PDB entry 6F26 | X-ray diffraction, 1.83 A resolution | chain A

== Chain A ==
Molecule: Casein kinase I isoform delta
Source organism: Homo sapiens
Notes: EC 2.7.11.1, 2.7.11.26
UniProt: P48730 (KC1D_HUMAN); numbering as in UniProt (aligned over 1-294)
Amino-acid sequence (314 residues; numbered -19 to 294; the number before each row is that of its first residue; numbers below 1 keep their minus sign (Met-19 is residue -19)):
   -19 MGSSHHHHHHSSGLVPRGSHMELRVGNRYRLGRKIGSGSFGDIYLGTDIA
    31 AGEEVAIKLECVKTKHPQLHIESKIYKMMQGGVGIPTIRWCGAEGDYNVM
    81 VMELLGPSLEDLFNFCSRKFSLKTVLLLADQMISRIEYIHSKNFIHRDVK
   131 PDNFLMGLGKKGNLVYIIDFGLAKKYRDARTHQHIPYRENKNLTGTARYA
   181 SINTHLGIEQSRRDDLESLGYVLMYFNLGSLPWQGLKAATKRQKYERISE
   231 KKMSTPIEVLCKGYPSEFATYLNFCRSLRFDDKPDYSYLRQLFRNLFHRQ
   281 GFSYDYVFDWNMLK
Disordered / not traced: -19 to 2, 17-21, 43-48, 294
Sequence notes: initiating methionine (-19); expression tag (-18 to 0)
Small-molecule neighbours: 31b (C9Z; (9S,10S,11R)-N-[4-[3-(4-fluorophenyl)-5-propan-2-yl-1,2-oxazol-4-yl]pyridin-2-yl]-4-(4-methoxyphenyl)-10,11-bis(oxidanyl)-1,7-diazatricyclo[7.3.0.03,7]dodeca-3,5-diene-6-carboxamide): Ile15, Gly16, Ile23, Ala36, Ile37, Lys38, Ile68, Met80, Val81, Met82, Glu83, Leu84, Leu85, Gly86, Pro87, Asp91, Asp132, Leu135, Leu138, Ile148
UniProt features mapped onto this chain:
  - active site: Asp128 (Proton acceptor)
  - binding site (ATP): Ile15 to Ile23, Lys38
  - natural variant: Thr44 (T44A: In FASPS2), His46 (H46R: In FASPS2), Ser97 (S97C: In breast cancer samples)
  - mutagenesis: Lys38 (K38M: Impaired kinase activity and abnormal subcellular localization with exclusive accumulation to the nucleus), Thr176 (T176I: Impaired kinase activity and abnormal subcellular localization with exclusive accumulation to the nucleus)

== Overview ==
Bound to chain A: 31b. UniProt lists active-site residue Asp128, 10 ATP-binding residues and 2 mutagenesis
sites.
Chain A is Casein kinase I isoform delta (Homo sapiens); the structure, Crystal structure of human Casein
Kinase I delta in complex with compound 31b, was determined by X-ray diffraction together with 6F1W from the
same study.
